6UPY - chains A and H of the 13 polymer chains in the assembly; structure by X-ray diffraction, 3.40 A resolution.

# Chain A
Name: DNA-directed RNA polymerase II subunit RPB1
Organism: Saccharomyces cerevisiae (strain ATCC 204508 / S288c)
Notes: EC 2.7.7.6
UniProtKB: P04050 (RPB1_YEAST); residues 1-1733 here = UniProt positions 1-1733
Amino-acid sequence (1733 residues; numbered 1 to 1733; the number before each row is that of its first residue):
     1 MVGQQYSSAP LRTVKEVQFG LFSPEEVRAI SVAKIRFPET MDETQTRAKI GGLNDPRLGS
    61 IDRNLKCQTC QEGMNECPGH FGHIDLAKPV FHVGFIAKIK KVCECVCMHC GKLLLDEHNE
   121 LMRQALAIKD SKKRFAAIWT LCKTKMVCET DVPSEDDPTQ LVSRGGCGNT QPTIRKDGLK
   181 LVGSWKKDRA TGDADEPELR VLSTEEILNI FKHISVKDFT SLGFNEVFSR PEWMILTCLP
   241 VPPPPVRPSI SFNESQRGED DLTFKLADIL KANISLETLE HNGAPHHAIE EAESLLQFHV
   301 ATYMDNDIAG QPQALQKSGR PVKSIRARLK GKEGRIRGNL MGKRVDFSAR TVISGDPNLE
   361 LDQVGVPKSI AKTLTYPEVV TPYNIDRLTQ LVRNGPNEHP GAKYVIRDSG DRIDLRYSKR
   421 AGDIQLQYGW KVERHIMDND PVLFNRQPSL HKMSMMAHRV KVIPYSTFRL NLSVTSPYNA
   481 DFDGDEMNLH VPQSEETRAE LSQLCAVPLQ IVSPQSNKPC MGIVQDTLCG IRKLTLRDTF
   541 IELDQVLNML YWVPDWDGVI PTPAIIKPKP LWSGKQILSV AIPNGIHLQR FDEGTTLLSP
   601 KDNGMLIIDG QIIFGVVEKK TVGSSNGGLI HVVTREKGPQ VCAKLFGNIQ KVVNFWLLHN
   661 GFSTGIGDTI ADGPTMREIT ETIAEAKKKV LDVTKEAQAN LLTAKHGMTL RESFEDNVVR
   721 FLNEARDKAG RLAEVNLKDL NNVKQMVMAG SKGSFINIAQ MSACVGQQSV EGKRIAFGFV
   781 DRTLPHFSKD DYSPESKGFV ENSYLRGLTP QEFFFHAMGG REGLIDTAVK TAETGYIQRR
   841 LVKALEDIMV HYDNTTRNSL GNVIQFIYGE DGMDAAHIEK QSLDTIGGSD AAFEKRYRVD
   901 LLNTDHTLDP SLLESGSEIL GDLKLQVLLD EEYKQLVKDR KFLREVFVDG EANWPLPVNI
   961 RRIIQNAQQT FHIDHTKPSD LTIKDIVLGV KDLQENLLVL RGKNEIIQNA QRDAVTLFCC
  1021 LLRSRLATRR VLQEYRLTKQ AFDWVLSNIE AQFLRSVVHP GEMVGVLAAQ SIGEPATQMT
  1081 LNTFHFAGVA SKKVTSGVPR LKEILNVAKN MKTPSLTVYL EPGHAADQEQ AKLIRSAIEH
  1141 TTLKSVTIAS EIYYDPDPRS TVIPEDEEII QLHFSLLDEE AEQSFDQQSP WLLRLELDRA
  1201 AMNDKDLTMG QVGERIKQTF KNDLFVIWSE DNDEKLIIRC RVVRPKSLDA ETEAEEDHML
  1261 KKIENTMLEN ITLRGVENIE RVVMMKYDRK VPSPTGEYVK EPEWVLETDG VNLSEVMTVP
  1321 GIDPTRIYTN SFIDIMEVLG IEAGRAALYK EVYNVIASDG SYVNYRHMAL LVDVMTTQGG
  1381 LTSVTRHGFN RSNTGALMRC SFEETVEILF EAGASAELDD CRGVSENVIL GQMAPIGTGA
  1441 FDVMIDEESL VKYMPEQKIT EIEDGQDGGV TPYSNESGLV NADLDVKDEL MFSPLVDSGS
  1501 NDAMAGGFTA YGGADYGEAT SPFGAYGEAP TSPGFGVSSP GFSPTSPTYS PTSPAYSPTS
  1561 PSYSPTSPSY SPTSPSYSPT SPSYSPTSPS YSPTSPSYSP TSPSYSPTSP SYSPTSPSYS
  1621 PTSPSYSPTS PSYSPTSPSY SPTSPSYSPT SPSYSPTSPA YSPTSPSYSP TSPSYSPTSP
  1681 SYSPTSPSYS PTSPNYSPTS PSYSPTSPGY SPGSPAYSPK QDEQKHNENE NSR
Unresolved in the structure: 1-2, 154-160, 187-198, 250-256, 315-318, 1082-1091, 1177-1186, 1244-1253, 1447-1733
Bound ions: Zn2+ site 1: Cys67, Cys70, Cys77, His80; Zn2+ site 2: Cys107, Cys110, Cys148, Cys167; Mg2+: Asp483, Asp485 (shared with 1 residue of chain R)
Residues lining bound ligands: AMP-CPP (APC; diphosphomethylphosphonic acid adenosyl ester): Arg446, Asn479, Lys752
UniProt features mapped onto this chain:
  - region: Pro248 to Asp260 (Lid loop), Asn306 to Lys323 (Rudder loop), Pro810 to Glu822 (Bridging helix)
  - binding site (Zn(2+)): Cys67, Cys70, Cys77, His80, Cys107, Cys110, Cys148, Cys167
  - binding site (Mg(2+)): Asp481, Asp483, Asp485
  - modified residue: Thr1471 (Phosphothreonine)
  - cross-link (Glycyl lysine isopeptide (Lys-Gly)): Lys695 (interchain with G-Cter in ubiquitin), Lys1246 (interchain with G-Cter in ubiquitin), Lys1350 (interchain with G-Cter in ubiquitin)
  - natural variant: Ser1653 to Pro1659 (deletion: In strain: A364A)
  - mutagenesis: Lys1246 (K1246R: Impairs ubiquitination during transcription stress)
From the paper describing this entry:
  - binding site for Template strand DNA: Arg337

# Chain H
Name: DNA-directed RNA polymerases I, II, and III subunit RPABC3
Organism: Saccharomyces cerevisiae (strain ATCC 204508 / S288c)
UniProtKB: P20436 (RPAB3_YEAST); numbering as in UniProt (aligned over 1-146)
Amino-acid sequence (146 residues; numbered 1 to 146; the number before each row is that of its first residue):
     1 MSNTLFDDIF QVSEVDPGRY NKVCRIEAAS TTQDQCKLTL DINVELFPVA AQDSLTVTIA
    61 SSLNLEDTPA NDSSATRSWR PPQAGDRSLA DDYDYVMYGT AYKFEEVSKD LIAVYYSFGG
   121 LLMRLEGNYR NLNNLKQENA YLLIRR
Unresolved in the structure: 1, 64-75
UniProt features mapped onto this chain:
  - region: Asp16 to Thr39 (Non-specific ssDNA binding)
  - modified residue: Ser2 (N-acetylserine), Thr68 (Phosphothreonine)

# How chain A and chain H interact
Pairs across the interface (53):
  Arg537(A) - Tyr20(H)
  Arg537(A) - Val23(H)
  Arg537(A) - Arg25(H)
  Arg537(A) - Asp41(H)  salt bridge
  Arg537(A) - Gly120(H)  hydrogen bond (side chain-backbone)
  Arg537(A) - Leu122(H)
  Asp538(A) - Tyr20(H)
  Asp538(A) - Asn21(H)  hydrogen bond (side chain-backbone)
  Asp538(A) - Lys22(H)  hydrogen bond (side chain-backbone)
  Asp538(A) - Val23(H)  hydrogen bond (side chain-backbone)
  Phe540(A) - Val23(H)  hydrophobic
  Phe540(A) - Asn43(H)
  Ile560(A) - Ser78(H)
  Ile560(A) - Trp79(H)  hydrogen bond (backbone-backbone)
  Pro563(A) - Trp79(H)
  Pro563(A) - Tyr98(H)
  Ala564(A) - Met97(H)
  Ala564(A) - Tyr98(H)  hydrogen bond (backbone-backbone)
  Ala564(A) - Phe118(H)
  Ala564(A) - Gly119(H)
  Ile565(A) - Asn43(H)
  Ile565(A) - Leu46(H)  hydrophobic
  Ile565(A) - Met97(H)  hydrophobic
  Ile566(A) - Val96(H)  hydrogen bond (backbone-backbone)
  Ile566(A) - Tyr141(H)  hydrophobic
  Lys567(A) - Asp91(H)
  Lys567(A) - Tyr93(H)  hydrogen bond (side chain-backbone)
  Lys567(A) - Val96(H)
  Pro568(A) - Asp94(H)
  Pro568(A) - Tyr95(H)
  Pro568(A) - Val96(H)
  Pro570(A) - Trp79(H)  hydrophobic
  Trp572(A) - Trp79(H)  hydrophobic
  Ser573(A) - Gly119(H)  hydrogen bond (side chain-backbone)
  Lys575(A) - Gly120(H)
  Leu597(A) - Tyr102(H)  hydrogen bond (backbone-side chain)
  Leu597(A) - Tyr115(H)  hydrophobic
  Leu597(A) - Leu122(H)
  Leu598(A) - Arg25(H)
  Leu598(A) - Leu122(H)
  Leu598(A) - Arg124(H)
  Ser599(A) - Leu122(H)
  Pro600(A) - Arg25(H)
  Asp602(A) - Tyr20(H)
  Leu606(A) - Tyr102(H)  hydrophobic
  Ile613(A) - Tyr102(H)  hydrophobic
  Ile613(A) - Ser117(H)  hydrogen bond (backbone-side chain)
  Ile613(A) - Gly120(H)
  Ile613(A) - Leu122(H)
  Phe614(A) - Leu122(H)  hydrophobic
  Asp739(A) - Arg19(H)  salt bridge
  His972(A) - Lys136(H)
  Ile973(A) - Lys136(H)  hydrogen bond (backbone-side chain)
Other interface residues (no listed pair), chain A (35 interface residues in all): Leu543, Gly558, Val559, Pro561, Thr562, Leu571, Gln576, Lys601, Asp974, His975
Other interface residues (no listed pair), chain H (33 interface residues in all): Thr76, Arg77, Leu89, Lys103, Leu121

# Overview
Chain A and chain H form an interface of 35 and 33 residues respectively; the contacts include 12 hydrogen
bonds and 2 salt bridges. Polar contacts include Arg537(A)-Asp41(H), Asp739(A)-Arg19(H) and
Arg537(A)-Gly120(H). Bound to chain A: AMP-CPP. The paper reports a binding site for Template strand DNA at
Arg337(A).
Chain A is DNA-directed RNA polymerase II subunit RPB1 and chain H is DNA-directed RNA polymerases I, II, and
III subunit RPABC3, both from Saccharomyces cerevisiae (strain ATCC 204508 / S288c); the structure, RNA
polymerase II elongation complex with 5-guanidinohydantoin lesion in state 2E, was determined by X-ray
diffraction (same publication as 6UPX, 6UPZ, 6UQ0, 6UQ1, 6UQ2 and 6UQ3).
